Entry 8Z6G (X-ray diffraction, 2.10 A resolution); this record covers chains A and B.

# Chain A
Name: Anti sigma-E RseA, N-terminal domain protein
Organism: Pseudomonas aeruginosa
Reference sequence: A0A2R3IWP1 (A0A2R3IWP1_PSEAI); residues 1-80 here = UniProt positions 1-80
Sequence (89 residues; each row starts with the number of its first residue; numbers below 1 keep their minus sign (Pro-8 is residue -8)):
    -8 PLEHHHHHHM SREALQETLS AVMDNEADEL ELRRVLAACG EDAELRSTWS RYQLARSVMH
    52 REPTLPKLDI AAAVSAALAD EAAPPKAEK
Unresolved in the structure: -8 to 1, 73-80
Differences from the reference sequence: expression tag (-8 to 0)

# Chain B
Name: RNA polymerase sigma factor
Organism: Pseudomonas aeruginosa
Reference sequence: A5JL21 (A5JL21_PSEAI); numbering as in UniProt (aligned over 1-193)
Sequence (201 residues; numbered 0 to 200; the number before each row is that of its first residue; numbering starts at 0):
     0 MMLTQEQDQQ LVERVQRGDK RAFDLLVLKY QHKILGLIVR FVHDAQEAQD VAQEAFIKAY
    60 RALGNFRGDS AFYTWLYRIA INTAKNHLVA RGRRPPDSDV TAEDAEFFEG DHALKDIESP
   120 ERAMLRDEIE ATVHQTIQQL PEDLRTALTL REFEGLSYED IATVMQCPVG TVRSRIFRAR
   180 EAIDKALQPL LREALEVLFQ G
Unresolved in the structure: 0-4, 96-113, 191-200
Differences from the reference sequence: initiating methionine (0); expression tag (194-200)

# How chain A and chain B interact
Residue-residue contacts (93):
  Glu4(A) - Phe176(B)
  Glu4(A) - Arg177(B)  salt bridge
  Gln7(A) - Phe176(B)
  Glu8(A) - Arg172(B)  salt bridge
  Glu8(A) - Phe176(B)
  Thr9(A) - Arg172(B)
  Ser11(A) - Tyr157(B)
  Ser11(A) - Ile175(B)
  Ser11(A) - Phe176(B)
  Ser11(A) - Arg179(B)  hydrogen bond
  Ala12(A) - Tyr157(B)
  Ala12(A) - Arg172(B)
  Val13(A) - Leu10(B)  hydrophobic
  Met14(A) - Arg179(B)
  Asp15(A) - Arg150(B)  salt bridge
  Asp15(A) - Tyr157(B)  hydrogen bond
  Asp15(A) - Ile175(B)
  Asp15(A) - Arg179(B)  salt bridge
  Asn16(A) - Gln6(B)  hydrogen bond (side chain-backbone)
  Asn16(A) - Asp7(B)
  Asn16(A) - Gln8(B)  hydrogen bond (side chain-backbone)
  Asn16(A) - Gln9(B)  hydrogen bond (side chain-backbone)
  Glu17(A) - Gln9(B)  hydrogen bond (backbone-side chain)
  Glu17(A) - Ser156(B)
  Glu17(A) - Tyr157(B)  hydrogen bond (side chain-backbone)
  Ala18(A) - Gln9(B)  hydrogen bond (backbone-side chain)
  Glu22(A) - Arg172(B)  salt bridge
  Leu23(A) - Gln9(B)
  Leu23(A) - Arg13(B)
  Arg24(A) - Arg13(B)
  Leu27(A) - Arg13(B)
  Leu27(A) - Asp18(B)
  Leu27(A) - Arg20(B)
  Leu27(A) - Ala21(B)
  Leu27(A) - Leu24(B)  hydrophobic
  Ala28(A) - Arg20(B)
  Arg37(A) - Asp23(B)  salt bridge
  Arg37(A) - Leu27(B)
  Trp40(A) - Leu10(B)  hydrophobic
  Trp40(A) - Leu24(B)  hydrogen bond (side chain-backbone)
  Trp40(A) - Leu27(B)
  Ser41(A) - Leu27(B)
  Ser41(A) - Gln30(B)
  Arg42(A) - Asp183(B)  salt bridge
  Arg42(A) - Gln187(B)
  Arg42(A) - Leu190(B)
  Tyr43(A) - Phe176(B)
  Tyr43(A) - Arg179(B)
  Tyr43(A) - Asp183(B)
  Gln44(A) - Lys28(B)
  Leu45(A) - His31(B)
  Leu45(A) - Ile128(B)  hydrophobic
  Ala46(A) - Ile182(B)  hydrophobic
  Ala46(A) - Leu186(B)  hydrophobic
  Arg47(A) - Glu151(B)  salt bridge
  Arg47(A) - Arg179(B)
  Val49(A) - Val132(B)  hydrophobic
  Val49(A) - His133(B)
  Met50(A) - Glu151(B)
  Met50(A) - Phe152(B)
  His51(A) - Glu151(B)  salt bridge
  His51(A) - Phe152(B)
  Glu53(A) - Lys32(B)
  Pro54(A) - His31(B)
  Pro54(A) - Asp115(B)
  Thr55(A) - His31(B)
  Thr55(A) - Arg125(B)
  Leu56(A) - His31(B)  hydrogen bond (backbone-side chain)
  Pro57(A) - Arg121(B)  hydrogen bond (backbone-side chain)
  Pro57(A) - Ile128(B)  hydrophobic
  Pro57(A) - Leu190(B)  hydrophobic
  Lys58(A) - Arg121(B)
  Leu59(A) - Gln30(B)  hydrogen bond (backbone-side chain)
  Leu59(A) - Gln48(B)
  Asp60(A) - Leu27(B)
  Asp60(A) - Gln30(B)
  Ile61(A) - Gln30(B)  hydrogen bond (backbone-side chain)
  Ile61(A) - Ala51(B)  hydrophobic
  Ala62(A) - Asp23(B)
  Ala62(A) - Val26(B)  hydrophobic
  Ala62(A) - Leu27(B)  hydrophobic
  Ala62(A) - Gln30(B)
  Ala64(A) - Gln52(B)
  Val65(A) - Gln52(B)
  Val65(A) - Phe55(B)  hydrophobic
  Ser66(A) - Asp23(B)
  Ala68(A) - Ile56(B)  hydrophobic
  Leu69(A) - Lys19(B)  hydrogen bond (backbone-side chain)
  Leu69(A) - Phe22(B)  hydrophobic
  Leu69(A) - Ile56(B)  hydrophobic
  Leu69(A) - Tyr59(B)  hydrophobic
  Ala70(A) - Lys19(B)  hydrogen bond (backbone-side chain)
  Glu72(A) - Lys19(B)  hydrogen bond (backbone-side chain)
Interface residues without a listed pair, chain A (50 interface residues in all): Asp19, Glu20, Cys30, Thr39
Interface residues without a listed pair, chain B (57 interface residues in all): Glu12, Leu34, Arg60, Glu117, Leu124, Glu129, Ile136, Leu147, Ser173, Glu180, Leu189

# Summary
The interface between chain A and chain B involves 50 residues on one side and 57 on the other; the contacts
include 16 hydrogen bonds and 9 salt bridges. Polar contacts include Glu4(A)-Arg177(B), Glu8(A)-Arg172(B) and
Asp15(A)-Arg150(B).
Here chain A is Anti sigma-E RseA, N-terminal domain protein and chain B is RNA polymerase sigma factor, both
from Pseudomonas aeruginosa. Entry 8Z6G (the AlgU-MucAcyto complex structure in Pseudomonas aeruginosa) was
determined by X-ray diffraction.
